Entry 4LUS (X-ray diffraction, 2.10 A resolution); this record covers chains A and B.

== Chain A ==
Name: Alanine racemase
From: Clostridium difficile
Notes: EC 5.1.1.1
UniProt: Q180W0 (Q180W0_CLOD6); residue numbers follow UniProt; this construct covers 1-385
Chain sequence (385 residues; numbered 1 to 385; the number before each row is that of its first residue):
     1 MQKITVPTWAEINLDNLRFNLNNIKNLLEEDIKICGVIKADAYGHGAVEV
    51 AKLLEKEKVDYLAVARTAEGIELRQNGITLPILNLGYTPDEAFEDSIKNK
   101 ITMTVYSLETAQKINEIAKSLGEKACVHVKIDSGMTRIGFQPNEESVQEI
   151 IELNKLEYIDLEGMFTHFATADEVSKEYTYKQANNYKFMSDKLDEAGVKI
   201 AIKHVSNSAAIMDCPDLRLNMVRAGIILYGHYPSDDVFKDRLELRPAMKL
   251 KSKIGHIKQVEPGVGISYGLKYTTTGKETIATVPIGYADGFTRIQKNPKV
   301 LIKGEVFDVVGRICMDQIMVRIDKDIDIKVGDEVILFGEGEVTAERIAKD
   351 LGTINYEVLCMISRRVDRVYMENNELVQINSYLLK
Not modelled in the structure: 1-2, 259-278, 385
Modified residues: K39 ((2S)-2-amino-6-[[3-hydroxy-2-methyl-5-(phosphonooxymethyl)pyridin-4-yl]methylideneamino]hexanoic acid; LLP); K130 (lysine nz-carboxylic acid; KCX)
From the paper describing this entry:
  - conformationally variable residues (order/disorder transition): K258 to T279
  - mutagenesis - K271T: increased catalytic activity
  - mutagenesis - K271T: unchanged growth
  - mutagenesis - K271T: increased stability
  - post-translational modification sites: K130
  - catalytic residues: K39, Y268 (citing earlier work)

== Chain B ==
Name: Alanine racemase
From: Clostridium difficile
Notes: EC 5.1.1.1
UniProt: Q180W0 (Q180W0_CLOD6); residue numbers follow UniProt; this construct covers 1-385
Chain sequence (385 residues; numbered 1 to 385; the number before each row is that of its first residue):
     1 MQKITVPTWAEINLDNLRFNLNNIKNLLEEDIKICGVIKADAYGHGAVEV
    51 AKLLEKEKVDYLAVARTAEGIELRQNGITLPILNLGYTPDEAFEDSIKNK
   101 ITMTVYSLETAQKINEIAKSLGEKACVHVKIDSGMTRIGFQPNEESVQEI
   151 IELNKLEYIDLEGMFTHFATADEVSKEYTYKQANNYKFMSDKLDEAGVKI
   201 AIKHVSNSAAIMDCPDLRLNMVRAGIILYGHYPSDDVFKDRLELRPAMKL
   251 KSKIGHIKQVEPGVGISYGLKYTTTGKETIATVPIGYADGFTRIQKNPKV
   301 LIKGEVFDVVGRICMDQIMVRIDKDIDIKVGDEVILFGEGEVTAERIAKD
   351 LGTINYEVLCMISRRVDRVYMENNELVQINSYLLK
Not modelled in the structure: 1-2, 134-138, 174-176, 385
Modified residues: K39 ((2S)-2-amino-6-[[3-hydroxy-2-methyl-5-(phosphonooxymethyl)pyridin-4-yl]methylideneamino]hexanoic acid; LLP)
Ligand contacts: 3,3',3''-phosphanetriyltripropanoic acid (TCE): Y61, R74, T79, L80, P81, I97, K100, I101, T102, K124, A125, C126, E162
From the paper describing this entry:
  - conformationally variable residues (order/disorder transition): S133 to G139, E173 to E177

== Interface between chain A and chain B ==
Residue-residue contacts - 109 pairs, chain A then chain B:
  P7(A) with R66(B)
  K39(A) with M315(B); D316(B)
  A40(A) with A288(B), hydrophobic; M315(B), hydrophobic; R365(B)
  D41(A) with R364(B), salt bridge
  Y43(A) with M315(B), hydrophobic
  A65(A) with D316(B)
  R66(A) with P7(B); P284(B), hydrogen bond (side chain-backbone); I285(B); D289(B), salt bridge; D316(B), hydrogen bond (side chain-backbone); R365(B)
  A68(A) with L383(B); L384(B)
  E69(A) with R365(B), salt bridge; L383(B)
  I71(A) with L384(B), hydrophobic
  E72(A) with R364(B), salt bridge; L383(B); L384(B)
  Q75(A) with L384(B)
  Y87(A) with K253(B); G255(B); P284(B), hydrophobic
  P89(A) with T5(B)
  E91(A) with I4(B); T5(B); K253(B), salt bridge
  A92(A) with T5(B)
  Y106(A) with G255(B), hydrogen bond (side chain-backbone); H256(B)
  D132(A) with K258(B)
  G134(A) with G265(B)
  M135(A) with I266(B); S267(B), hydrogen bond (backbone-backbone); Y268(B); C314(B), hydrophobic; M319(B)
  T136(A) with K258(B), hydrogen bond (backbone-side chain); V260(B); V264(B); G265(B), hydrogen bond (side chain-backbone); I266(B); M319(B)
  R137(A) with H256(B); K258(B), hydrogen bond (backbone-side chain); T282(B), hydrogen bond (backbone-side chain); C314(B); Q317(B); M319(B)
  I138(A) with H256(B); T282(B); Q317(B)
  G139(A) with H256(B)
  Q141(A) with K258(B)
  H167(A) with Y268(B), hydrogen bond
  F168(A) with Y268(B)
  A169(A) with S267(B); Y268(B); G269(B), hydrogen bond (backbone-backbone); L270(B), hydrophobic
  E173(A) with G269(B)
  Y178(A) with L270(B)
  G255(A) with Y87(B)
  P284(A) with R66(B), hydrogen bond (backbone-side chain); Y87(B), hydrophobic
  Y287(A) with I354(B); Y356(B); E357(B)
  A288(A) with A40(B), hydrophobic
  D289(A) with R66(B), salt bridge
  T292(A) with E357(B), hydrogen bond
  R293(A) with T353(B); I354(B); E357(B), hydrogen bond (backbone-side chain)
  I294(A) with E357(B)
  M315(A) with K39(B); Y43(B), hydrophobic; Y356(B), hydrophobic; C360(B), hydrophobic
  D316(A) with K39(B); A65(B); R66(B), hydrogen bond (backbone-side chain)
  T353(A) with R293(B); I294(B)
  I354(A) with R293(B)
  Y356(A) with Y287(B); M315(B), hydrophobic
  E357(A) with Y287(B); T292(B), hydrogen bond; R293(B), hydrogen bond (side chain-backbone); I294(B)
  C360(A) with M315(B), hydrophobic
  R364(A) with D41(B), salt bridge; E72(B), salt bridge; R364(B); Y382(B)
  R365(A) with A40(B); R66(B); E69(B), salt bridge
  Y382(A) with R364(B)
  L383(A) with E72(B)
  L384(A) with A68(B); I71(B), hydrophobic; E72(B); Q75(B)
Other interface residues (no listed pair), chain A (59 interface residues in all): T5, D95, T170, I254, K258, I285, L351, G352, M361
Other interface residues (no listed pair), chain B (62 interface residues in all): K3, P89, A92, D132, G139, I254, G286, V330, G331, L351, M361

== Summary ==
The interface between chain A and chain B involves 59 residues on one side and 62 on the other; the contacts
include 16 hydrogen bonds and 9 salt bridges. Among the polar pairs are D41(A)-R364(B), R66(A)-D289(B) and
E69(A)-R365(B). From the paper: catalytic residues K39(A) and Y268(A); K271T of chain A increases catalytic
activity.
Chain A is Alanine racemase and chain B is Alanine racemase, both from Clostridium difficile; the structure,
alanine racemase [Clostridium difficile 630], was determined by X-ray diffraction, deposited together with
4LUT and 4LUY.
